4PGD - chains A and B of the 3 polymer chains in the assembly; structure by X-ray diffraction, 2.70 A resolution.

# Chain A
Name: H-2 class I histocompatibility antigen, K-B alpha chain
From: Mus musculus
Notes: fragment: heavy chain
UniProtKB: P01901 (HA1B_MOUSE); residues 1-278 here correspond to UniProt positions 22-299 (UniProt number = residue number + 21)
Chain sequence (304 residues; numbered -25 to 278; the number before each row is that of its first residue; numbers below 1 keep their minus sign (Met-25 is residue -25)):
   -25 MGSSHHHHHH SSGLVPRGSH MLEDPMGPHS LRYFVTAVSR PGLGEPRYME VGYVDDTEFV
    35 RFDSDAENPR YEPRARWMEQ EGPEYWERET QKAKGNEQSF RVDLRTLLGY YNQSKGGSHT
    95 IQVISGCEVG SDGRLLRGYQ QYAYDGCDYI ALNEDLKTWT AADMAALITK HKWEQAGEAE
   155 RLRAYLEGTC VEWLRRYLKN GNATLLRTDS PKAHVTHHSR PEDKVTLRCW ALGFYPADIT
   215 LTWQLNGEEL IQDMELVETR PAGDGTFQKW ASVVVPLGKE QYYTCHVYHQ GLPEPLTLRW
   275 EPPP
Not modelled in the structure: -25 to 0, 275-278
Disulfide bonds: Cys101-Cys164, Cys203-Cys259
Construct notes: initiating methionine (-25); expression tag (-24 to 0)
Swiss-Prot annotation at these positions:
  - region: Glu275 to Pro278 (Connecting peptide)
  - glycosylation (N-linked (GlcNAc...) asparagine): Asn86, Asn176
From the paper describing this entry:
  - conformationally variable residues: Tyr116

# Chain B
Name: Beta-2-microglobulin
From: Mus musculus
UniProtKB: P01887 (B2MG_MOUSE); residues 1-99 here correspond to UniProt positions 21-119 (UniProt number = residue number + 20)
Chain sequence (100 residues; numbered 0 to 99; the number before each row is that of its first residue; numbering starts at 0):
     0 MIQKTPQIQV YSRHPPENGK PNILNCYVTQ FHPPHIEIQM LKNGKKIPKV EMSDMSFSKD
    60 WSFYILAHTE FTPTETDTYA CRVKHDSMAE PKTVYWDRDM
Not modelled in the structure: 0
Disulfide bonds: Cys25-Cys80
Construct notes: initiating methionine (0); variant Asp85 (Ala105 in P01887)

# How chain A and chain B interact
Pairs across the interface (61):
  Phe8(A) - Phe56(B)  hydrophobic
  Val9(A) - Phe56(B)
  Thr10(A) - Phe56(B)
  Thr10(A) - Phe62(B)
  Val12(A) - Pro33(B)  hydrophobic
  Val12(A) - His34(B)
  Ser13(A) - His34(B)
  Met23(A) - Met54(B)  hydrophobic
  Val25(A) - Met54(B)
  Tyr27(A) - Asp53(B)
  Tyr27(A) - Met54(B)  hydrogen bond (side chain-backbone)
  Tyr27(A) - Ser55(B)
  Glu32(A) - Ser52(B)
  Glu32(A) - Asp53(B)  hydrogen bond (side chain-backbone)
  Arg35(A) - Met51(B)  hydrogen bond (side chain-backbone)
  Arg48(A) - Met51(B)
  Arg48(A) - Ser52(B)
  Ser92(A) - His34(B)  hydrogen bond
  Thr94(A) - Pro33(B)
  Gln96(A) - His31(B)  hydrogen bond
  Gln96(A) - Phe56(B)
  Gln96(A) - Trp60(B)  hydrogen bond (side chain-backbone)
  Gln96(A) - Phe62(B)
  Val97(A) - Phe56(B)
  Ile98(A) - Trp60(B)  hydrophobic
  Gln115(A) - Trp60(B)
  Ala117(A) - Trp60(B)
  Asp119(A) - His31(B)
  Gly120(A) - His31(B)
  Gly120(A) - Asp59(B)
  Gly120(A) - Trp60(B)
  Cys121(A) - Ile1(B)  hydrophobic
  Asp122(A) - Trp60(B)  hydrogen bond
  Thr190(A) - Met99(B)  hydrogen bond (side chain-backbone)
  His192(A) - Asp98(B)  hydrogen bond (side chain-backbone)
  His192(A) - Met99(B)
  Arg202(A) - Met99(B)  hydrogen bond (side chain-backbone)
  Trp204(A) - Met99(B)  hydrogen bond (side chain-backbone)
  Leu206(A) - Pro14(B)
  Gly207(A) - Arg12(B)
  Val231(A) - Gln8(B)
  Glu232(A) - Gln29(B)  hydrogen bond
  Glu232(A) - Tyr63(B)  hydrogen bond
  Arg234(A) - Gln8(B)
  Arg234(A) - Tyr10(B)
  Arg234(A) - Tyr26(B)
  Pro235(A) - Tyr10(B)  hydrogen bond (backbone-side chain)
  Pro235(A) - Tyr26(B)
  Pro235(A) - Asp53(B)
  Pro235(A) - Leu65(B)
  Ala236(A) - Arg12(B)
  Ala236(A) - Ile22(B)
  Ala236(A) - Asn24(B)  hydrogen bond (backbone-side chain)
  Gly237(A) - Asn24(B)  hydrogen bond (backbone-side chain)
  Gly237(A) - Leu65(B)
  Gly237(A) - His67(B)
  Asp238(A) - Arg12(B)  salt bridge
  Asp238(A) - Ile22(B)
  Thr240(A) - Arg12(B)  hydrogen bond
  Gln242(A) - Tyr10(B)
  Gln242(A) - Ser11(B)
Other interface residues (no listed pair), chain A (41 interface residues in all): Arg14, Tyr116, His188, Thr233

# Overview
Chain A and chain B form an interface of 41 and 27 residues respectively; the contacts include 17 hydrogen
bonds and 1 salt bridge. Polar contacts include Asp238(A)-Arg12(B), Tyr27(A)-Met54(B) and Glu32(A)-Asp53(B).
The paper reports conformational variability at Tyr116(A).
Here chain A is H-2 class I histocompatibility antigen, K-B alpha chain and chain B is Beta-2-microglobulin,
both from Mus musculus. Entry 4PGD (MHC Class I in complex with modified Sendai virus nucleoprotein peptide
FAPGNYPAF) was determined by X-ray diffraction, deposited together with 4PG9, 4PGB, 4PGC and 4PGE.
